PDB entry 7M6H | electron microscopy, 4.00 A resolution | chains C and F of the 7 polymer chains in the assembly

== Chain C ==
Protein: Spike glycoprotein
Organism: Severe acute respiratory syndrome coronavirus 2
UniProt: P0DTC2 (SPIKE_SARS2); numbering as in UniProt (aligned over 1-1213)
Sequence (1259 residues; each row starts with the number of its first residue):
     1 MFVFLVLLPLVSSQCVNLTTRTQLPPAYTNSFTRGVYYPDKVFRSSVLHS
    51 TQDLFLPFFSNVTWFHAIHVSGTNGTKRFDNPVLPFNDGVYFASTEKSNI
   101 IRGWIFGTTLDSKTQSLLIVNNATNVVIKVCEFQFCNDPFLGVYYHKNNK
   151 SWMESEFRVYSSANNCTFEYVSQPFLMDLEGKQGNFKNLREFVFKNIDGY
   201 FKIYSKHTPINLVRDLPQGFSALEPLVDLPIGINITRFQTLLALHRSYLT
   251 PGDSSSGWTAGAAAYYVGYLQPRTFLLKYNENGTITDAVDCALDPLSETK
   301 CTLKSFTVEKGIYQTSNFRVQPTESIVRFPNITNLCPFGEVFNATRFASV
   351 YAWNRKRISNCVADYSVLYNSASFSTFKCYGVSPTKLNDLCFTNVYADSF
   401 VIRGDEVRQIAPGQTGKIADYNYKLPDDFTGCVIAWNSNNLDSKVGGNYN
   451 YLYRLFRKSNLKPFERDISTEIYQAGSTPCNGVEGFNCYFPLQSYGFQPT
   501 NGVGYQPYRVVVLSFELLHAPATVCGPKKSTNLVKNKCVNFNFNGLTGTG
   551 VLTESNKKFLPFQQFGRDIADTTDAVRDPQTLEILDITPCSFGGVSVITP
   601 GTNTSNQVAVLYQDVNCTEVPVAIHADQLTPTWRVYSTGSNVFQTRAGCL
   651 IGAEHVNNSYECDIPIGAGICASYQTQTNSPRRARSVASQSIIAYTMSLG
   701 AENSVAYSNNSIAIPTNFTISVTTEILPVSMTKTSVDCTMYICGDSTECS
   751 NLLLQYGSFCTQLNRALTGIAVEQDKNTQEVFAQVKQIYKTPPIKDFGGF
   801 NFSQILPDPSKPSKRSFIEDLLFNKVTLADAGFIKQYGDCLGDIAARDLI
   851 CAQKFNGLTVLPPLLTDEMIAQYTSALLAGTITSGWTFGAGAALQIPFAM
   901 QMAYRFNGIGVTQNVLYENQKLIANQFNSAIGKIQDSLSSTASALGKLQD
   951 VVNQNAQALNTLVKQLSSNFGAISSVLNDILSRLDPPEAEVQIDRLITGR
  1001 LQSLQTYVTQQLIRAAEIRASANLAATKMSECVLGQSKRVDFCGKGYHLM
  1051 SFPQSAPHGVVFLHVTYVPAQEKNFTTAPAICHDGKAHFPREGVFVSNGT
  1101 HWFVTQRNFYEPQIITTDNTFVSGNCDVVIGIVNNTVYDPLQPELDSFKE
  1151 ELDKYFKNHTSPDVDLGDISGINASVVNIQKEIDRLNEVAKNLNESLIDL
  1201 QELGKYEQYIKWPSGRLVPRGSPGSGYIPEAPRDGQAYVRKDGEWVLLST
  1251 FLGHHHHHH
Unresolved in the structure: 1-26, 70-79, 144-164, 173-185, 246-262, 621-640, 677-688, 828-853, 1148-1259
Sequence notes: engineered mutation Pro-986 (Lys in P0DTC2), Pro-987 (Val in P0DTC2); expression tag (1214-1259)
Disulfide bonds: Cys-131/Cys-166, Cys-291/Cys-301, Cys-336/Cys-361, Cys-379/Cys-432, Cys-391/Cys-525, Cys-480/Cys-488, Cys-538/Cys-590, Cys-617/Cys-649, Cys-662/Cys-671, Cys-738/Cys-760, Cys-743/Cys-749, Cys-1032/Cys-1043, Cys-1082/Cys-1126
Glycans and other covalent adducts: N-acetylglucosamine (NAG) linked to Asn-122, Asn-165, Asn-234, Asn-282, Asn-331, Asn-616, Asn-709, Asn-717, Asn-801
Swiss-Prot annotation at these positions:
  - region: Asn-280 to Cys-301 (Putative superantigen), Arg-403 to Asp-405 (Integrin-binding motif), Asn-448 to Phe-456 (Immunodominant HLA epitope recognized by the CD8+), Pro-681 to Ala-684 (Putative superantigen), Ser-816 to Tyr-837 (Fusion peptide 1), Lys-835 to Phe-855 (Fusion peptide 2), Asp-1163 to Glu-1202 (Heptad repeat 2)
  - site (Cleavage): Arg-685, Ser-686, Arg-815, Ser-816
  - glycosylation: Asn-17 (N-linked (GlcNAc...) (complex) asparagine), Asn-61 (N-linked (GlcNAc...) (hybrid) asparagine), Asn-74 (N-linked (GlcNAc...) (complex) asparagine), Asn-122 (N-linked (GlcNAc...) (hybrid) asparagine), Asn-149 (N-linked (GlcNAc...) (complex) asparagine), Asn-165 (N-linked (GlcNAc...) (complex) asparagine), Asn-234 (N-linked (GlcNAc...) (high mannose) asparagine), Asn-282 (N-linked (GlcNAc...) (complex) asparagine), Thr-323 (O-linked (GalNAc) threonine), Ser-325 (O-linked (HexNAc...) serine), Asn-331 (N-linked (GlcNAc...) (complex) asparagine), Asn-343 (N-linked (GlcNAc...) (complex) asparagine), Asn-603 (N-linked (GlcNAc...) (hybrid) asparagine), Asn-616 (N-linked (GlcNAc...) (complex) asparagine), Asn-657 (N-linked (GlcNAc...) (complex) asparagine), Thr-676 (O-linked (GlcNAc...) threonine), Thr-678 (O-linked (GlcNAc...) threonine), Asn-709 (N-linked (GlcNAc...) (high mannose) asparagine), Asn-717 (N-linked (GlcNAc...) (hybrid) asparagine), Asn-801 (N-linked (GlcNAc...) (hybrid) asparagine) and 6 more in UniProt
  - natural variant: Leu-5 (L5F: In strain: Iota/B.1.526), Ser-13 (S13I: In strain: Epsilon/B.1.427/B.1.429), Leu-18 (L18F: In strain: Beta/B.1.351, Gamma/P.1 and 1 more), Thr-19 (T19I: In strain: Omicron/BQ.1.1, Omicron/XBB.1.5 and 1 more; T19R: In strain: Delta/B.1.617.2, Omicron/BA.2 and 4 more), Thr-20 (T20N: In strain: Gamma/P.1), Leu-24 to Ala-27 (sequence variant, change not given here; In strain: Omicron/BA.2, Omicron/BA.2.12.1 and 6 more), Pro-26 (P26S: In strain: Gamma/P.1), Gln-52 (Q52H: In strain: Omicron/EG.5.1), Ala-67 (A67V: In strain: Eta/B.1.525, Omicron/BA.1), His-69 to Val-70 (deletion: In strain: Alpha/B.1.1.7, Eta/B.1.525 and 5 more), Gly-75 (G75V: In strain: Lambda/C.37), Thr-76 (T76I: In strain: Lambda/C.37), 82 further natural variant entries in UniProt
  - mutagenesis: His-69 to Val-70 (Increased incorporation of cleaved spike into virions), Asn-121 (N121Q: Partial loss of biliverdin affinity), Arg-190 (R190K: Partial loss of biliverdin affinity), Asn-234 (N234Q: Increased resistance to neutralizing antibodies), Asn-331 (N331Q: Reduced viral infectivity), Asn-343 (N343Q: Reduced viral infectivity), Leu-452 (L452R: Increased resistance to neutralizing antibodies. Decreases HLA binding to NF9 epitope. Increased binding affinity to human ACE2), Tyr-453 (Y453F: Decreased HLA binding to NF9 epitope. Increased binding affinity to human ACE2), Ala-475 (A475V: Increased resistance to neutralizing antibodies), Val-483 (V483A: Increased resistance to neutralizing antibodies), Glu-484 (E484D: Increased replication in human TMEM106B overexpressing cells), Phe-490 (F490L: Increased resistance to neutralizing antibodies and human covalescent sera neutralization), 14 further mutagenesis entries in UniProt

== Chain F ==
Protein: BG7-20 Fab Light Chain
Organism: Homo sapiens
Notes: antibody fragment or engineered binder
Sequence (217 residues; each row starts with the number of its first residue; note: 1 number in that range is skipped by the numbering (no residue carries it; nothing is unmodelled there); a row labelled like 27A-27C holds insertion residues (27A, then the next letters in order)):
     1 QSVLTQPPS
    11 VSGAPGQRVTISCTGSS
27A-27C SNI
    28 GAGYDVHWYHQLPGTAPKFLIYGNSNRPSGVPDRFSGSKSGTSASLAITR
    78 LQAEDEADYYCQSYDSSLS
   96A G
    97 WVFGGGTKLTVLGQPKAAPSVTLFPPSSEELQANKATLVCLISDFYPGAV
   147 TVAWKADSSPVKAGVETTTPSKQSNNKYAASSYLSLTPEQWKSHRSYSCQ
   197 VTHEGSTVEKTVAPTECS
Unresolved in the structure: 1-2, 109-214
Disulfide bonds: Cys-23/Cys-88

== Interface between chain C and chain F ==
Contacting residue pairs (23; chain C residue first):
  Ser-375(C) with Tyr-31(F)
  Thr-376(C) with Tyr-31(F), hydrogen bond
  Lys-378(C) with Tyr-31(F)
  Arg-408(C) with Thr-20(F); Ile-21(F), hydrogen bond (side chain-backbone); Ser-22(F); Ser-63(F), hydrogen bond (backbone-side chain); Ser-65(F); Ser-72(F); Leu-73(F), hydrogen bond (side chain-backbone)
  Gln-409(C) with Arg-18(F)
  Gln-414(C) with Ser-52(F); Ser-63(F), hydrogen bond
  Lys-417(C) with Gln-17(F); Arg-18(F)
  Val-503(C) with Thr-20(F); Ser-22(F)
  Gly-504(C) with Arg-18(F); Thr-20(F)
  Tyr-505(C) with Arg-18(F)
  Gln-506(C) with Ser-67(F), hydrogen bond
  Tyr-508(C) with Ser-67(F), hydrogen bond; Gly-68(F), hydrogen bond (side chain-backbone)
Other interface residues (no listed pair), chain C (14 interface residues in all): Val-407, Thr-415
Other interface residues (no listed pair), chain F (18 interface residues in all): Asp-60, Gly-64, Lys-66, Ala-74, Thr-76

== Overview ==
Chain C and chain F form an interface of 14 and 18 residues respectively, with 8 hydrogen bonds. Among the
polar pairs are Thr-376(C)/Tyr-31(F), Arg-408(C)/Ile-21(F) and Arg-408(C)/Ser-63(F). N-acetylglucosamine is
covalently linked to Asn-122(C), Asn-165(C), Asn-234(C), Asn-282(C), Asn-331(C) and Asn-616(C) and 3 more.
Chain C is Spike glycoprotein (Severe acute respiratory syndrome coronavirus 2) and chain F is BG7-20 Fab
Light Chain (Homo sapiens); the structure, Structure of the SARS-CoV-2 S 2P trimer in complex with the human
neutralizing antibody Fab fragment ..., was determined by electron microscopy, deposited together with 7M6E.
